6P0U - chains D and E of the 6 polymer chains in the assembly; structure by X-ray diffraction, 3.30 A resolution.

[Chain D]
Molecule: DNA (27-mer), fx1-2
Sequence (27 nucleotides; each row starts with the number of its first residue):
     1 AATGTAGTCTGTTAAAAACACAACATT

[Chain E]
Protein: Excisionase
Source organism: Escherichia phage lambda
Reference sequence: P03699 (VXIS_LAMBD); residue numbers follow UniProt; this construct covers 1-55
Sequence (55 residues; row label = number of the first residue in the row):
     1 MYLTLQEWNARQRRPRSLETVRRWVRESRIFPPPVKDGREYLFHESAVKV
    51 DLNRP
Disordered / not traced: 53-55
Construct notes: conflict Ser28 (Cys in P03699)
From the paper describing this entry:
  - self-association interface (contacts with another copy of this molecule): Arg14, Arg16
  - conformationally variable residues (side-chain flip): Gln6
  - mutagenesis - E19A: abolished binding to attR
  - mutagenesis - E19A: decreased binding to Fis-bound attR
  - mutagenesis - R39A, R39K: abolished binding to 34 bp F-X2 probe
  - mutagenesis - R39A (15-fold): decreased binding to attR
  - mutagenesis - R39K (10-fold): decreased binding to attR DNA

[Chain D / chain E interface]
Pairs across the interface - 15 pairs, chain D then chain E:
  DT3(D) with Arg16(E), phosphate contact; Thr20(E), sugar contact; Arg23(E), base contact; Trp24(E), phosphate contact; Arg29(E), salt bridge to the phosphate; Lys49(E), salt bridge to the phosphate
  DG4(D) with Arg16(E), salt bridge to the phosphate; Ser17(E), hydrogen bond to the phosphate; Thr20(E), hydrogen bond to the phosphate
  DT5(D) with Ser17(E), hydrogen bond to the phosphate
  DG11(D) with Arg39(E), base contact
  DT12(D) with Gly38(E), phosphate contact; Arg39(E), hydrogen bond to the base
  DT13(D) with Gly38(E), phosphate contact; Arg39(E), hydrogen bond to the sugar
Other interface residues (no listed pair), chain D (7 interface residues in all): DA14
Other interface residues (no listed pair), chain E (12 interface residues in all): Arg14, Pro15, Glu19

[Overview]
7 residues of chain D and 12 residues of chain E are in contact, with 5 hydrogen bonds and 3 salt bridges.
Polar contacts include DT12(D)-Arg39(E), DT13(D)-Arg39(E) and DG4(D)-Ser17(E). From the paper: R39A and R39K
of chain E abolish binding to 34 bp F-X2 probe; conformational variability at Gln6(E).
Chain D is DNA (27-mer), fx1-2 and chain E is Excisionase (Escherichia phage lambda); the structure, Crystal
structure of ternary DNA complex " FX(1-2)-2Xis" containing E. coli Fis and phage lambda Xis, was determined
by X-ray diffraction, deposited together with 6P0S and 6P0T.
